PDB entry 8GJ0 | electron microscopy, 2.90 A resolution | chains C and D of the 10 polymer chains in the assembly

== Chain C (and D) ==
Name: DNA polymerase III subunit tau
From: Escherichia coli K-12
Notes: EC 2.7.7.7; chain D of this document is another copy of the same molecule, construct and numbering; everything in this record applies to it too
UniProt: P06710 (DPO3X_ECOLI); residues 1-643 here = UniProt positions 1-643
Sequence (643 residues; each row starts with the number of its first residue):
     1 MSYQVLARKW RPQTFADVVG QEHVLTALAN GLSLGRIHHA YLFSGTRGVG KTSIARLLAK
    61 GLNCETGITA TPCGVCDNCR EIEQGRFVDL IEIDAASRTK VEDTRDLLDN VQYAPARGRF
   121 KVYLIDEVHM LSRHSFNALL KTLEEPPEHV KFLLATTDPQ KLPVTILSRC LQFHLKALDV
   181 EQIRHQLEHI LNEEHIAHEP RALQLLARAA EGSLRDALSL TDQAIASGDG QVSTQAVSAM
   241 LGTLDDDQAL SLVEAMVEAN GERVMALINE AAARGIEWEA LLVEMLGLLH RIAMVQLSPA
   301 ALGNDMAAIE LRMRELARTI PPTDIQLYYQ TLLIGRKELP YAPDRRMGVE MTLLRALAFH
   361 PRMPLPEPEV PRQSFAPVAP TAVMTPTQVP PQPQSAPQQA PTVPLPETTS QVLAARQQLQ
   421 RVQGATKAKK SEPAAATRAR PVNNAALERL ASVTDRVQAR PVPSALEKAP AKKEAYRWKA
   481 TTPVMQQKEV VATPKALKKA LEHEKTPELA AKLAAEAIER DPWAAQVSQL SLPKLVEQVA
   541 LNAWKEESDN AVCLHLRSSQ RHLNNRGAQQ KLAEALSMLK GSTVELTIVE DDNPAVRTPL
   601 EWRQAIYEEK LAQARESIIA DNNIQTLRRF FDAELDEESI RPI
Not modelled in the structure: 1, 370-643 (chain D: 1-2, 363-643)
Metal / ion sites: Mg2+: Thr52 (together with ADP); Zn2+: Cys64, Cys73, Cys76, Cys79
Residues lining bound ligands:
  - ADP (adenosine-5'-diphosphate): Ala7, Arg8, Trp10, Arg11, Pro12, Asp17, Val18, Val19, Thr46, Arg47, Gly48, Val49, Gly50, Lys51, Thr52, Ser53, Gln186, Leu214, Arg215, Leu218
  - tetrafluoroaluminate (ALF), molecule 1: Thr46, Arg47, Gly48, Lys51, Thr52, Glu127, Thr157, Arg215
  - tetrafluoroaluminate (ALF), molecule 2: Glu144, Thr165, Arg169
Curated features (UniProtKB/Swiss-Prot):
  - binding site (ATP): Gly45 to Thr52
  - binding site (Zn(2+)): Cys64, Cys73, Cys76, Cys79
  - mutagenesis: Gly118 (G118D: In dnaX2016(Ts); present in both isoforms, unable to grow at 42 degrees Celsius), Glu601 (E601K: In dnaX36(Ts); present only in isoform tau, unable to grow at 42 degrees Celsius)

== Chain C / chain D interface ==
Residue-residue contacts (66):
  Ser2(C) - Gly35(D)  hydrogen bond (backbone-backbone)
  Tyr3(C) - Leu34(D)
  Tyr3(C) - Gly35(D)  hydrogen bond (backbone-backbone)
  Tyr3(C) - Arg36(D)
  Val5(C) - His38(D)
  Val5(C) - His39(D)
  Arg8(C) - Glu144(D)
  Arg8(C) - Glu145(D)
  Arg8(C) - Pro146(D)  hydrogen bond (side chain-backbone)
  Arg11(C) - Glu144(D)  salt bridge
  Arg47(C) - Val164(D)
  Arg47(C) - Thr165(D)
  Arg47(C) - Ser168(D)
  Asp94(C) - Lys141(D)  salt bridge
  Ala96(C) - Arg105(D)  hydrogen bond (backbone-side chain)
  Ala96(C) - Asn137(D)
  Ala96(C) - Ala138(D)
  Ser97(C) - Arg105(D)
  Thr99(C) - Arg105(D)  hydrogen bond
  Lys100(C) - Arg105(D)
  Asp126(C) - Lys141(D)
  Glu127(C) - Lys141(D)
  His129(C) - Asn137(D)
  Met130(C) - His134(D)
  Met130(C) - Asn137(D)  hydrogen bond
  Arg215(C) - Glu144(D)  salt bridge
  Arg215(C) - Ser168(D)
  Arg215(C) - Arg169(D)
  Asp216(C) - Ser168(D)  hydrogen bond
  Ser219(C) - Ser168(D)
  Gln223(C) - Leu171(D)
  Gln223(C) - Gln172(D)
  Ile225(C) - Arg36(D)
  Ala226(C) - Asn30(D)  hydrogen bond (backbone-side chain)
  Ser227(C) - Asn30(D)
  Asp229(C) - Asn30(D)
  Asp229(C) - Leu34(D)
  Gly230(C) - Leu34(D)
  Met265(C) - Met294(D)  hydrophobic
  Glu338(C) - Gln330(D)  hydrogen bond
  Glu338(C) - Leu333(D)
  Tyr341(C) - Leu333(D)
  Tyr341(C) - Arg336(D)  hydrogen bond (backbone-side chain)
  Tyr341(C) - Lys337(D)
  Ala342(C) - Tyr329(D)
  Ala342(C) - Leu333(D)
  Ala342(C) - Arg336(D)
  Pro343(C) - Tyr329(D)
  Pro343(C) - Arg336(D)
  Met347(C) - His290(D)
  Glu350(C) - His290(D)  salt bridge
  Glu350(C) - Met294(D)
  Met351(C) - His290(D)
  Met351(C) - Gln326(D)
  Met351(C) - Tyr329(D)  hydrophobic
  Leu354(C) - Ala293(D)  hydrophobic
  Leu354(C) - Leu297(D)  hydrophobic
  Leu354(C) - Gln326(D)
  Arg355(C) - Gln326(D)
  Arg355(C) - Tyr329(D)
  Phe359(C) - Thr323(D)
  Glu367(C) - Pro321(D)
  Glu367(C) - Pro322(D)
  Pro368(C) - Arg318(D)
  Pro368(C) - Thr319(D)
  Pro368(C) - Pro321(D)
Other interface residues (no listed pair), chain C (46 interface residues in all): Leu6, Arg56, Ala95, Asp222, Gly261, Ile334, Ala358, Leu365, Pro366
Other interface residues (no listed pair), chain D (43 interface residues in all): Ala27, Ile37, Arg133, Leu140, Val283, Leu286, Gly287, Ile320

== In short ==
46 residues of chain C and 43 residues of chain D are in contact; the contacts include 10 hydrogen bonds and 4
salt bridges. Polar contacts include Arg11(C)-Glu144(D), Asp94(C)-Lys141(D) and Arg215(C)-Glu144(D). Bound to
chain C: tetrafluoroaluminate and ADP.
Both chains are DNA polymerase III subunit tau (Escherichia coli K-12). Entry 8GJ0 (E. coli clamp loader with
open clamp on primed template DNA (form 1)) was determined by electron microscopy, deposited together with
8GIY, 8GIZ, 8GJ1, 8GJ2 and 8GJ3.
